Entry 8JIT (electron microscopy, 2.91 A resolution); this record covers chains A and B of the 6 polymer chains in the assembly.

# Chain A
Molecule: Guanine nucleotide-binding protein G(s) subunit alpha isoforms short
Source organism: Homo sapiens
Reference sequence: P63092 (GNAS2_HUMAN); the construct has insertions or renumbered stretches relative to UniProt, so the offset changes along the chain: -5 to 52 = UniProt 1-58; 191-378 = UniProt 207-394
Chain sequence (394 residues; row label = number of the first residue in the row; note: 138 numbers in that range are skipped by the numbering (no residue carries them; nothing is unmodelled there); a row labelled like 52A-52Z holds insertion residues (52A, then the next letters in order); numbers below 1 keep their minus sign (Met-5 is residue -5)):
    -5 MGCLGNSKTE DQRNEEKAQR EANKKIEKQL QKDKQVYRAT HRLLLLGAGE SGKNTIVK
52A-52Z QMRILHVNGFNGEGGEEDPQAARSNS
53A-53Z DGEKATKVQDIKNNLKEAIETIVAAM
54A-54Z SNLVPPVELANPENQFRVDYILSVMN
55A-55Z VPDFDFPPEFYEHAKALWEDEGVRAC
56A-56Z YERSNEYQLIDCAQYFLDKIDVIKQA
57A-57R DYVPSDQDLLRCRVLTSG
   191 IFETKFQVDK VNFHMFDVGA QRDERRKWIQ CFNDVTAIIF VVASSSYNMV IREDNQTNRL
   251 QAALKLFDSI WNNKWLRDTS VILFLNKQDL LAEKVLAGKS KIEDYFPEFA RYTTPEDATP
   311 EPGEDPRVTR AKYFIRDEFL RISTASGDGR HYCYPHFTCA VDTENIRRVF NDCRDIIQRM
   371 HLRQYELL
Not modelled in the structure: -5 to 2, 52A-52Z, 53A-53Z, 54A-54Z, 55A-55Z, 56A-56Z, 57A-57R, 236-244
Sequence notes: conflict Asn48 (Ser54 in P63092), Ala210 (Gly226 in P63092), Ala252 (Glu268 in P63092), Lys255 (Asn271 in P63092), Asp258 (Lys274 in P63092), Lys264 (Arg280 in P63092), Asp268 (Thr284 in P63092), Thr269 (Ile285 in P63092)

# Chain B
Molecule: Guanine nucleotide-binding protein G(I)/G(S)/G(T) subunit beta-1
Source organism: Rattus norvegicus
Reference sequence: P54311 (GBB1_RAT); residues 2-340 here = UniProt positions 2-340
Chain sequence (345 residues; row label = number of the first residue in the row; numbers below 1 keep their minus sign (Met-4 is residue -4)):
    -4 MGSLLQSELD QLRQEAEQLK NQIRDARKAC ADATLSQITN NIDPVGRIQM RTRRTLRGHL
    56 AKIYAMHWGT DSRLLVSASQ DGKLIIWDSY TTNKVHAIPL RSSWVMTCAY APSGNYVACG
   116 GLDNICSIYN LKTREGNVRV SRELAGHTGY LSCCRFLDDN QIVTSSGDTT CALWDIETGQ
   176 QTTTFTGHTG DVMSLSLAPD TRLFVSGACD ASAKLWDVRE GMCRQTFTGH ESDINAICFF
   236 PNGNAFATGS DDATCRLFDL RADQELMTYS HDNIICGITS VSFSKSGRLL LAGYDDFNCN
   296 VWDALKADRA GVLAGHDNRV SCLGVTDDGM AVATGSWDSF LKIWN
Not modelled in the structure: -4 to 1
Sequence notes: initiating methionine (-4); expression tag (-3 to 1)
UniProt features mapped onto this chain:
  - modified residue: Ser2 (N-acetylserine), His266 (Phosphohistidine)

# Chain A / chain B interface
Residue-residue contacts (50; chain A residue first):
  Gln13(A) - Asp83(B)  hydrogen bond
  Gln13(A) - Thr86(B)
  Arg14(A) - Asn88(B)
  Asn17(A) - Asn88(B)  hydrogen bond
  Asn17(A) - Lys89(B)
  Ile20(A) - Lys89(B)
  Ile20(A) - Val90(B)
  Ile20(A) - His91(B)
  Ile20(A) - Ala92(B)  hydrophobic
  Glu21(A) - Lys89(B)  salt bridge
  Leu24(A) - Gly53(B)
  Leu24(A) - Lys89(B)
  Leu24(A) - Ala92(B)  hydrophobic
  Asp27(A) - Lys78(B)  salt bridge
  Lys28(A) - Leu55(B)
  Tyr31(A) - Ala56(B)
  Tyr31(A) - Asp76(B)
  Phe192(A) - Leu117(B)
  Phe206(A) - Trp99(B)
  Ala210(A) - Asn119(B)  hydrogen bond (backbone-side chain)
  Ala210(A) - Thr143(B)
  Gln211(A) - Leu117(B)  hydrogen bond (side chain-backbone)
  Gln211(A) - Asn119(B)  hydrogen bond
  Gln211(A) - Gly144(B)
  Gln211(A) - Tyr145(B)  hydrogen bond (side chain-backbone)
  Arg212(A) - Gly162(B)
  Arg212(A) - Thr164(B)
  Arg212(A) - Thr184(B)
  Arg212(A) - Asp186(B)  salt bridge
  Arg216(A) - Cys204(B)  hydrogen bond (side chain-backbone)
  Lys217(A) - Tyr145(B)
  Lys217(A) - Asp186(B)
  Lys217(A) - Met188(B)
  Lys217(A) - Cys204(B)
  Lys217(A) - Asp228(B)  salt bridge
  Lys217(A) - Asn230(B)  hydrogen bond
  Trp218(A) - Leu117(B)  hydrophobic
  Trp218(A) - Tyr145(B)  hydrophobic
  Gln220(A) - Trp332(B)
  Cys221(A) - Lys57(B)  hydrogen bond (backbone-side chain)
  Cys221(A) - Gln75(B)
  Cys221(A) - Trp99(B)
  Cys221(A) - Met101(B)  hydrophobic
  Phe222(A) - Trp99(B)  hydrophobic
  Phe222(A) - Leu117(B)  hydrophobic
  Asn223(A) - Lys57(B)  hydrogen bond
  Asn223(A) - Trp332(B)
  Trp265(A) - Asp290(B)
  Trp265(A) - Arg314(B)
  Trp265(A) - Trp332(B)  hydrophobic
Other interface residues (no listed pair), chain A (24 interface residues in all): Glu10, Glu214
Other interface residues (no listed pair), chain B (37 interface residues in all): Ile80, Thr87, Ser98, Gly185, Asp246

# Overview
The interface between chain A and chain B involves 24 residues on one side and 37 on the other; the contacts
include 10 hydrogen bonds and 4 salt bridges. Polar pairs include Glu21(A)-Lys89(B), Asp27(A)-Lys78(B) and
Arg212(A)-Asp186(B).
Chain A is Guanine nucleotide-binding protein G(s) subunit alpha isoforms short (Homo sapiens) and chain B is
Guanine nucleotide-binding protein G(I)/G(S)/G(T) subunit beta-1 (Rattus norvegicus); the structure, Cryo-EM
structure of the GLP-1R/GCGR dual agonist MEDI0382-bound human GCGR-Gs complex, was determined by electron
microscopy together with 8JIS, 8JIQ, 8JIU, 8JIP and 8JIR from the same study.
